PDB entry 7OWG | electron microscopy, 4.70 A resolution (low resolution: residue-level contacts below are approximate; hydrogen-bond / salt-bridge calls are withheld) | chains B and Y of the 4 polymer chains in the assembly

== Chain B ==
Molecule: Serine/threonine-protein kinase mTOR
Organism: Homo sapiens
Notes: EC 2.7.11.1
UniProt: P42345 (MTOR_HUMAN); numbering as in UniProt; present here: 1-16, 31-36, 54-355, 379-2549
Chain sequence (2549 residues; each row starts with the number of its first residue; X marks 55 residues of unknown identity (built as UNK)):
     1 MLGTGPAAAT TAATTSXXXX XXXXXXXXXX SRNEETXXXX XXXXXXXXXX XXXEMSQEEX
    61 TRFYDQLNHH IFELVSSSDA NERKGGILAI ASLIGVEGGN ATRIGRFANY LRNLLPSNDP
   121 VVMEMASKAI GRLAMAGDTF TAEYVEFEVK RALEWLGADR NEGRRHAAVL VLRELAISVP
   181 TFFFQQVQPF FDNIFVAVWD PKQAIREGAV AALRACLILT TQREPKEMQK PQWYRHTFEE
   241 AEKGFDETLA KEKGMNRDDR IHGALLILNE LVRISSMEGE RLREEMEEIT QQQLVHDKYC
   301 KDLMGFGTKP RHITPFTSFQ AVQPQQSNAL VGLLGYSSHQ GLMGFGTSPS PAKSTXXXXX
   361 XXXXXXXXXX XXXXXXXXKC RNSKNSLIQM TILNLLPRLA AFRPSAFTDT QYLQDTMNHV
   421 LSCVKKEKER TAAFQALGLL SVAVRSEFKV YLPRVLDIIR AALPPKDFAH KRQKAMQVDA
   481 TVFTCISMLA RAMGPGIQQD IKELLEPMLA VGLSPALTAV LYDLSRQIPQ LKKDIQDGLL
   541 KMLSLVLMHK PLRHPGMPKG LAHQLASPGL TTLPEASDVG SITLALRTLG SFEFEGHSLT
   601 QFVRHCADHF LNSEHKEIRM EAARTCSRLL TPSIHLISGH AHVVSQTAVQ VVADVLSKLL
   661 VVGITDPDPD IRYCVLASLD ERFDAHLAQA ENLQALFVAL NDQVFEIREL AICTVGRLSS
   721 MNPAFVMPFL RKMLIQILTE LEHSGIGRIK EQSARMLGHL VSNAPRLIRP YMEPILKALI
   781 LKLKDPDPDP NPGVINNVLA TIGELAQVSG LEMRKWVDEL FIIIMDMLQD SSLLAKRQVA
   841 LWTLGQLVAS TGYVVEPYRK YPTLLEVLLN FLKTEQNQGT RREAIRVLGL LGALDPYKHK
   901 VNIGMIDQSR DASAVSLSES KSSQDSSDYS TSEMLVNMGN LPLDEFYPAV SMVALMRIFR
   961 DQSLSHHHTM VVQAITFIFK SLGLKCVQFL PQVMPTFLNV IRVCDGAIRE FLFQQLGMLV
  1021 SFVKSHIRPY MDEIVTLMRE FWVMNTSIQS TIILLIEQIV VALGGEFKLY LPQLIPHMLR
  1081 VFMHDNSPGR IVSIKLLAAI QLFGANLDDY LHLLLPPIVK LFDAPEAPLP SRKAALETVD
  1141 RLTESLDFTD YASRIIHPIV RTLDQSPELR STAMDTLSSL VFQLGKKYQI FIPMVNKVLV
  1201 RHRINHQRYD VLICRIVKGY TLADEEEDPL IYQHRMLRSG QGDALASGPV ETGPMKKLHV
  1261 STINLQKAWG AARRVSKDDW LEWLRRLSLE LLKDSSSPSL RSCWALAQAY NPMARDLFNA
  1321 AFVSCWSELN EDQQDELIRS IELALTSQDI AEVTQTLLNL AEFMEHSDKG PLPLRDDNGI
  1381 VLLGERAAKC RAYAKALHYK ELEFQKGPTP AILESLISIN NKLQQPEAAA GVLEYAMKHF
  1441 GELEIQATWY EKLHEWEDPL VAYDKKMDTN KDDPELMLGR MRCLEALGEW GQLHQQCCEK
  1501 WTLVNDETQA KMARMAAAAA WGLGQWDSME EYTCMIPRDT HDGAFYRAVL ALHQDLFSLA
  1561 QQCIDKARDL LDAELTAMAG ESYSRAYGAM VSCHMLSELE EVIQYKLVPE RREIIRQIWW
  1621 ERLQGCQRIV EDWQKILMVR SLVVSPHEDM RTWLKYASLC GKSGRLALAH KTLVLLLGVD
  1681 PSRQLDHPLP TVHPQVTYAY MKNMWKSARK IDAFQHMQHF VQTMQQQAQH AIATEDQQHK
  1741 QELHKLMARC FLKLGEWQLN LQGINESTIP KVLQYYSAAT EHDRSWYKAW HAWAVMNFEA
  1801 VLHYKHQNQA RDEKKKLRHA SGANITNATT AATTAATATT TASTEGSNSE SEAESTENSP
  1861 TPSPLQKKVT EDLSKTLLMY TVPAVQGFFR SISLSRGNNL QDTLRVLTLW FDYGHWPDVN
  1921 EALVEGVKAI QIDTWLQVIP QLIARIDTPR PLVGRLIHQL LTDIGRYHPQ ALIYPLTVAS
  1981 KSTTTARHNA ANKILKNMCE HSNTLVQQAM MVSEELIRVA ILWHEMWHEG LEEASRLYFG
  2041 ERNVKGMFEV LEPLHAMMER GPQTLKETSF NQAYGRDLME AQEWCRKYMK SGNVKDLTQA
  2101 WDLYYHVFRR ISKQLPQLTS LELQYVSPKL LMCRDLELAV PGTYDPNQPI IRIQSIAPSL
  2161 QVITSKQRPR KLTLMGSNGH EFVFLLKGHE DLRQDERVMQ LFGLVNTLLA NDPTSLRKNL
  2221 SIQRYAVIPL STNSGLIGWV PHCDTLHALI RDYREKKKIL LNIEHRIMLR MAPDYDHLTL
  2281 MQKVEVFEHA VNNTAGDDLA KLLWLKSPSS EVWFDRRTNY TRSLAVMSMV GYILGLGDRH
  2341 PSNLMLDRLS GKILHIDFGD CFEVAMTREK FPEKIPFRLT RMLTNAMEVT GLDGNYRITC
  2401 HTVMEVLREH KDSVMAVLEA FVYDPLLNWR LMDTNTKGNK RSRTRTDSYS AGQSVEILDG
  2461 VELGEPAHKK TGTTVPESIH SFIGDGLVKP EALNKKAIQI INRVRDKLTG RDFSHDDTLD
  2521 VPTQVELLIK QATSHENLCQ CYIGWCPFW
Not modelled in the structure: 1-16, 31-36, 54-59, 75-81, 157-161, 224-232, 246-260, 290-355, 379-385, 405-409, 424-428, 467-477, 492-496, 550-577, 596-598, 634-643, 787-790, 904-932, 1223-1260, 1459-1473, 1815-1866, 2437-2491
Sequence notes: conflict UNK_60 (Ser in P42345); engineered mutation P1459 (Ala in P42345)
Curated features (UniProtKB/Swiss-Prot):
  - modified residue: M1 (N-acetylmethionine), S567 (Phosphoserine), T1162 (Phosphothreonine), K1218 (N6-acetyllysine), S1261 (Phosphoserine), S2159 (Phosphoserine), T2164 (Phosphothreonine), T2173 (Phosphothreonine), T2446 (Phosphothreonine), S2448 (Phosphoserine), S2478 (Phosphoserine), S2481 (Phosphoserine)
  - natural variant: A8 (A8S: In a lung large cell carcinoma sample), M135 (M135T: In a metastatic melanoma sample), R624 (R624H: In FCORD2; uncertain significance), D1376 (D1376E: Found in a patient with focal epilepsy; uncertain significance), Y1450 (Y1450D: In FCORD2), W1456 (W1456G: In FCORD2), L1460 (L1460P: In FCORD2), C1483 (C1483R: In FCORD2), W1490 (W1490R: In SKS), M1595 (M1595I: In SKS), R1709 (R1709H: In FCORD2; uncertain significance), E1799 (E1799K: In SKS), 12 further natural variant entries in UniProt
  - region: V2162 to R2168 (G-loop), K2258 to G2296 (Interaction with MLST8), G2335 to N2343 (Catalytic loop), H2355 to T2380 (Activation loop)
  - binding site (1D-myo-inositol hexakisphosphate): K1662, K1702, R1749
  - binding site (ATP): S2165, Q2167, L2185, K2187, E2190, Y2225, G2238, W2239, V2240, T2245, M2345, I2356
  - binding site (Mg(2+)): N2343, D2357
  - cross-link: K2066 (Glycyl lysine isopeptide (Lys-Gly) (interchain with G-Cter in ubiquitin))
  - mutagenesis: K2066 (K2066R: Complete loss ubiquitination by the SCF(FBXO22) complex), S2159 (S2159A: Reduces mTORC1-associated S-2481 autophosphorylation; when associated with A-2164. Reduced activity of the mTORC1 complex; S2159D: Mimics phosphorylation ...), T2164 (T2164A: Reduces mTORC1-associated S-2481 autophosphorylation; when associated with A-2159; T2164E: Stronger phosphorylation of RPS6KB1; when associated with D-2159), T2173 (T2173A: Increased mTOR kinase activity), H2340 (H2340A: Barely detectable kinase activity), D2357 (D2357E: Kinase-dead mutant, loss of interaction with TM4SF5 and loss of lysosome membrane localization; when associated with I-2364), V2364 (V2364I: Kinase-dead mutant, loss of interaction with TM4SF5 and loss of lysosome membrane localization; when associated with E-2357)
What the authors report for this chain:
  - conformationally variable residues (order/disorder transition): E1457 to N1470
  - mutagenesis - A1459P (Kd 0.6 uM): increased binding to DEP domain-containing mTOR-interacting protein
  - disease-associated variants - A1459P: increased catalytic activity

== Chain Y ==
Molecule: Regulatory-associated protein of mTOR
Organism: Homo sapiens
UniProt: Q8N122 (RPTOR_HUMAN); numbering as in UniProt (aligned over 1-1335)
Chain sequence (1335 residues; each row starts with the number of its first residue):
     1 MESEMLQSPL LGLGEEDEAD LTDWNLPLAF MKKRHCEKIE GSKSLAQSWR MKDRMKTVSV
    61 ALVLCLNVGV DPPDVVKTTP CARLECWIDP LSMGPQKALE TIGANLQKQY ENWQPRARYK
   121 QSLDPTVDEV KKLCTSLRRN AKEERVLFHY NGHGVPRPTV NGEVWVFNKN YTQYIPLSIY
   181 DLQTWMGSPS IFVYDCSNAG LIVKSFKQFA LQREQELEVA AINPNHPLAQ MPLPPSMKNC
   241 IQLAACEATE LLPMIPDLPA DLFTSCLTTP IKIALRWFCM QKCVSLVPGV TLDLIEKIPG
   301 RLNDRRTPLG ELNWIFTAIT DTIAWNVLPR DLFQKLFRQD LLVASLFRNF LLAERIMRSY
   361 NCTPVSSPRL PPTYMHAMWQ AWDLAVDICL SQLPTIIEEG TAFRHSPFFA EQLTAFQVWL
   421 TMGVENRNPP EQLPIVLQVL LSQVHRLRAL DLLGRFLDLG PWAVSLALSV GIFPYVLKLL
   481 QSSARELRPL LVFIWAKILA VDSSCQADLV KDNGHKYFLS VLADPYMPAE HRTMTAFILA
   541 VIVNSYHTGQ EACLQGNLIA ICLEQLNDPH PLLRQWVAIC LGRIWQNFDS ARWCGVRDSA
   601 HEKLYSLLSD PIPEVRCAAV FALGTFVGNS AERTDHSTTI DHNVAMMLAQ LVSDGSPMVR
   661 KELVVALSHL VVQYESNFCT VALQFIEEEK NYALPSPATT EGGSLTPVRD SPCTPRLRSV
   721 SSYGNIRAVA TARSLNKSLQ NLSLTEESGG AVAFSPGNLS TSSSASSTLG SPENEEHILS
   781 FETIDKMRRA SSYSSLNSLI GVSFNSVYTQ IWRVLLHLAA DPYPEVSDVA MKVLNSIAYK
   841 ATVNARPQRV LDTSSLTQSA PASPTNKGVH IHQAGGSPPA SSTSSSSLTN DVAKQPVSRD
   901 LPSGRPGTTG PAGAQYTPHS HQFPRTRKMF DKGPEQTADD ADDAAGHKSF ISATVQTGFC
   961 DWSARYFAQP VMKIPEEHDL ESQIRKEREW RFLRNSRVRR QAQQVIQKGI TRLDDQIFLN
  1021 RNPGVPSVVK FHPFTPCIAV ADKDSICFWD WEKGEKLDYF HNGNPRYTRV TAMEYLNGQD
  1081 CSLLLTATDD GAIRVWKNFA DLEKNPEMVT AWQGLSDMLP TTRGAGMVVD WEQETGLLMS
  1141 SGDVRIVRIW DTDREMKVQD IPTGADSCVT SLSCDSHRSL IVAGLGDGSI RVYDRRMALS
  1201 ECRVMTYREH TAWVVKASLQ KRPDGHIVSV SVNGDVRIFD PRMPESVNVL QIVKGLTALD
  1261 IHPQADLIAC GSVNQFTAIY NSSGELINNI KYYDGFMGQR VGAISCLAFH PHWPHLAVGS
  1321 NDYYISVYSV EKRVR
Not modelled in the structure: 1-17, 220-235, 687-805, 841-957, 1117-1124, 1293-1302, 1332-1335
Curated features (UniProtKB/Swiss-Prot):
  - modified residue: S44 (Phosphoserine), S122 (Phosphoserine), S696 (Phosphoserine), T706 (Phosphothreonine), S719 (Phosphoserine), S721 (Phosphoserine), S722 (Phosphoserine), S738 (Phosphoserine), S791 (Phosphoserine), S792 (Phosphoserine), S836 (Phosphoserine), S855 (Phosphoserine), S859 (Phosphoserine), S863 (Phosphoserine), T865 (Phosphothreonine), S877 (Phosphoserine), S982 (Phosphoserine), K1097 (N6-acetyllysine)
  - glycosylation: T700 (O-linked (GlcNAc) threonine)
  - cross-link (Glycyl lysine isopeptide (Lys-Gly)): K932 (interchain with G-Cter in ubiquitin), K948 (interchain with G-Cter in ubiquitin)
  - mutagenesis: N557 to E564 (In alpha24 mutant; abolished interaction with GTP-bound RRAGA and recruitment to lysosomes), A560 (A560F: In alphax3 mutant; abolished interaction with GTP-bound RRAGA and recruitment to lysosomes; when associated with E-597 and A-635), C594 to D598 (In alpha26 mutant; abolished interaction with GTP-bound RRAGA and recruitment to lysosomes), R597 (R597E: In alphax3 mutant; abolished interaction with GTP-bound RRAGA and recruitment to lysosomes; when associated with F-560 and A-635), T634 to H636 (In alpha29 mutant; abolished interaction with GTP-bound RRAGA and recruitment to lysosomes), D635 (D635A: In alphax3 mutant; abolished interaction with GTP-bound RRAGA and recruitment to lysosomes; when associated with F-560 and E-597), T699 (T699A: Does not affect O-GlcNAcylation in response to glucose sufficiency), T700 (T700A: Abolished O-GlcNAcylation in response to glucose sufficiency, leading to decreased mTORC1 activation), S722 (S722A: Abolishes AMPK-mediated phosphorylation; when associated with A-792. Increased O-GlcNAcylation; when associated with A-792), K737 (K737R: Does not affect ubiquitination), S791 (S791A/D: Abolished phosphorylation after forskolin treatment), S792 (S792A: Abolishes AMPK-mediated phosphorylation; when associated with A-722. Increased O-GlcNAcylation; when associated with A-722. Does not affect phosphorylation after forskolin treatment), 10 further mutagenesis entries in UniProt

== Interface between chain B and chain Y ==
Pairs across the interface - 16 pairs, chain B then chain Y:
  L984(B) with V76(Y)
  H1026(B) with V76(Y); K77(Y); T78(Y)
  R1028(B) with T78(Y); P80(Y); M254(Y); P256(Y)
  G1064(B) with N361(Y)
  G1065(B) with N361(Y)
  A1105(B) with R358(Y)
  S1145(B) with R358(Y); Y374(Y)
  L1146(B) with Y374(Y)
  D1147(B) with Y374(Y); M375(Y)
Also at the interface, not in a pair above, chain B (17 interface residues in all): S1025, E1066, K1068, Y1110, E1144, K1186, Y1220, L1222
Also at the interface, not in a pair above, chain Y (18 interface residues in all): I255, Q281, C283, N326, P329, S359, Y360, P371

== In short ==
17 residues of chain B and 18 residues of chain Y are in contact. Curated annotation (UniProt) lists 3
residues binding 1D-myo-inositol hexakisphosphate, 12 ATP-binding residues, Mg2+-binding residues N2343(B) and
D2357(B) and 7 mutagenesis sites on chain B. The paper reports that A1459P of chain B increases binding to DEP
domain-containing mTOR-interacting protein; conformational variability at E1457(B).
Here chain B is Serine/threonine-protein kinase mTOR and chain Y is Regulatory-associated protein of mTOR,
both from Homo sapiens. Entry 7OWG (human DEPTOR in a complex with mutant human mTORC1 A1459P) was determined
by electron microscopy.
